6Z34 - chain A; structure by X-ray diffraction, 2.27 A resolution.

# Chain A
Name: CymD
Source organism: Pseudomonas putida
UniProt: O33458 (O33458_PSEPU); the construct has insertions or renumbered stretches relative to UniProt, so the offset changes along the chain: 1-108 = UniProt 25-132; 127-435 = UniProt 152-460
Sequence (442 residues; numbered 1 to 441 plus 19 insertion-coded residues; 18 numbers in that range are skipped by the numbering (no residue carries them; nothing is unmodelled there); the number before each row is that of its first residue; a row labelled like 108A-108S holds insertion residues (108A, then the next letters in order)):
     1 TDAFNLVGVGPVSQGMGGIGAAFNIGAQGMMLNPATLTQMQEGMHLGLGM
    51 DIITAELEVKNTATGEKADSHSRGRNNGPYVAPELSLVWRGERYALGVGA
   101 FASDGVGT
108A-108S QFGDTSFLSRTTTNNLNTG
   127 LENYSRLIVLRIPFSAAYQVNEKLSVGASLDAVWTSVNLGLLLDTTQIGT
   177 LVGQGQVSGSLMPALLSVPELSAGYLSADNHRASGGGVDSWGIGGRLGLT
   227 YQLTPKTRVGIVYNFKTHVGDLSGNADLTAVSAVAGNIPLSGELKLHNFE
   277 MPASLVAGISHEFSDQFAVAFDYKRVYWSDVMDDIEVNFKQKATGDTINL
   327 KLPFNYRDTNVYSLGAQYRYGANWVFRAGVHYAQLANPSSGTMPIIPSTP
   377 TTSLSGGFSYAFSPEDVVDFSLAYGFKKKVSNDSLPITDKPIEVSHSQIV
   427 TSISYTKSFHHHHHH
Not modelled in the structure: 1-2, 60-74, 108A-108S, 365-372, 405-418, 440-441
Sequence notes: expression tag (436-441)
From the paper describing this entry:
  - mutagenesis - G105A: decreased growth
  - mutagenesis - G105DEL: abolished growth
  - mutagenesis - A3V, L272N/F275D: unchanged growth
  - mutagenesis - A3V, V106L: unchanged expression
  - mutagenesis - V106L: abolished growth in response to p-cymene
  - mutagenesis - V106L: decreased growth in response to toluene
  - specificity-determining residues: Val106
  - mutagenesis - L272N/F275D: decreased expression

# In short
From the paper: G105A reduces growth; the specificity determinant Val106; 5 substitutions were tested in all.
Chain A is CymD (Pseudomonas putida); the structure, CymD monoaromatic hydrocarbon channel, was determined by
X-ray diffraction (same publication as 6Z37 and 6Z38).
